2XRX - chains C and D of the 6 polymer chains in the assembly; structure by X-ray diffraction, 2.42 A resolution.

Chain C:
Name: Biphenyl dioxygenase subunit alpha
From: Burkholderia xenovorans
Notes: EC 1.14.12.18
UniProt: P37333 (BPHA_BURXL); residues 1-459 here = UniProt positions 1-459
Sequence (459 residues; row label = number of the first residue in the row):
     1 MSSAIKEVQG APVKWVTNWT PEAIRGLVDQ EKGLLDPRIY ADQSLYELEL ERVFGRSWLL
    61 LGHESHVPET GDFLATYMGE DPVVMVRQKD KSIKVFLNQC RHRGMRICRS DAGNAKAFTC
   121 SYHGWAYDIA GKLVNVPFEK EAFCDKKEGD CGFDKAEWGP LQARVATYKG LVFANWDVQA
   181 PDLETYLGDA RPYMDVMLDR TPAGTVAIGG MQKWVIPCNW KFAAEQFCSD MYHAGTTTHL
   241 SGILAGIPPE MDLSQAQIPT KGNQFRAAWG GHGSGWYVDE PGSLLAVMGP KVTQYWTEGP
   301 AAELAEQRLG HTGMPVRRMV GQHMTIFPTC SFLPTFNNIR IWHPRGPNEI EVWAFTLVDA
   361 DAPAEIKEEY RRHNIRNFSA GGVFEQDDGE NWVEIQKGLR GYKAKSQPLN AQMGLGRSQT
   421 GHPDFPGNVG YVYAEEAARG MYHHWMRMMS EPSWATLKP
Unresolved in the structure: 1-17, 143-152
Ion coordination: 2Fe-2S cluster Fe: Cys100, His102, Cys120, His123; Fe2+: His233, His239, Asp388
Small-molecule neighbours:
  - biphenyl (BNL): Gln226, Phe227, Asp230, Met231, His233, Ala234, Val287, Gly321, His323, Leu333, Phe336, Phe384
  - 2Fe-2S cluster (FES): Cys100, His102, Arg103, Gly104, Met105, Cys120, Tyr122, His123, Gly124, Trp125
Curated features (UniProtKB/Swiss-Prot):
  - binding site ([2Fe-2S] cluster): Cys100, His102, Cys120, His123
  - binding site (Fe cation): His233, His239
From the paper describing this entry:
  - binding site for biphenyl: Gln226, Phe227, Asp230, Met231, His233, Ala234, His239, Val287, Gly321, His323, Leu333, Phe336, Phe378, Phe384
  - specificity-determining residues: Phe336
  - mutagenesis - T335A, T335A/F336M: increased catalytic activity on 2,6-dichlorobiphenyl
  - mutagenesis - T335A, F336M: unchanged catalytic activity on 2,2'-dichlorobiphenyl

Chain D:
Name: Biphenyl dioxygenase subunit beta
From: Burkholderia xenovorans
Notes: EC 1.14.12.18
UniProt: P37334 (BPHE_BURXL); residues 1-188 here = UniProt positions 1-188
Sequence (188 residues; each row starts with the number of its first residue):
     1 MTNPSPHFFK TFEWPSKAAG LELQNEIEQF YYREAQLLDH RAYEAWFALL DKDIHYFMPL
    61 RTNRMIREGE LEYSGDQDLA HFDETHETMY GRIRKVTSDV GWAENPPSRT RHLVSNVIVK
   121 ETATPDTFEV NSAFILYRNR LERQVDIFAG ERRDVLRRAD NNLGFSIAKR TILLDASTLL
   181 SNNLSMFF
Unresolved in the structure: 1-7

How chain C and chain D interact:
Contacting residue pairs - 76 pairs, chain C then chain D:
  Ser110(C) - Asn63(D)
  Asp111(C) - Thr62(D)
  Asp111(C) - Asn63(D)  hydrogen bond (backbone-backbone)
  Ala112(C) - Arg64(D)  hydrogen bond (backbone-side chain)
  Gly113(C) - Glu68(D)
  Asn114(C) - Glu68(D)  hydrogen bond (backbone-side chain)
  Ile208(C) - Gln77(D)
  Gly209(C) - Asp78(D)
  Gly209(C) - Leu79(D)  hydrogen bond (backbone-backbone)
  Gly210(C) - Leu60(D)
  Gly210(C) - Leu79(D)
  Met211(C) - Leu60(D)
  Gln212(C) - Leu60(D)
  Gln212(C) - Leu79(D)
  Gln212(C) - Ala80(D)
  Lys213(C) - Thr178(D)
  Lys213(C) - Leu179(D)  hydrogen bond (backbone-backbone)
  Trp214(C) - Leu179(D)
  Trp214(C) - Ser181(D)
  Trp214(C) - Asn182(D)
  Val215(C) - Leu179(D)  hydrogen bond (backbone-backbone)
  Val215(C) - Ser181(D)
  Val215(C) - Asn182(D)  hydrogen bond (backbone-backbone)
  Thr237(C) - Trp102(D)  hydrogen bond (backbone-side chain)
  Thr238(C) - Trp102(D)
  Leu240(C) - Val100(D)  hydrophobic
  Ser241(C) - Lys95(D)  hydrogen bond
  Ser241(C) - Val100(D)  hydrogen bond (side chain-backbone)
  Ser241(C) - Gly101(D)
  Leu244(C) - Arg94(D)  hydrogen bond (backbone-side chain)
  Leu244(C) - Ser98(D)
  Ala245(C) - Gly91(D)
  Pro249(C) - Tyr90(D)  hydrophobic
  Met251(C) - Arg94(D)  hydrogen bond (backbone-side chain)
  Asp252(C) - Arg94(D)
  Leu253(C) - Val100(D)  hydrophobic
  Ala354(C) - Leu79(D)
  Phe355(C) - Leu79(D)  hydrophobic
  Thr356(C) - Leu79(D)
  Arg371(C) - Asp76(D)
  Arg371(C) - Gln77(D)
  Arg371(C) - Asp78(D)  hydrogen bond (side chain-backbone)
  Arg371(C) - Asp83(D)  salt bridge
  Ile375(C) - Leu79(D)  hydrophobic
  Ile375(C) - Ala80(D)
  Ile375(C) - His81(D)
  Ile375(C) - Asp83(D)
  Ile375(C) - Glu84(D)
  Ile375(C) - Arg92(D)
  Arg376(C) - Thr88(D)
  Arg376(C) - Arg92(D)
  Ser379(C) - His81(D)  hydrogen bond (side chain-backbone)
  Ala380(C) - Leu179(D)  hydrophobic
  Ala380(C) - Asn183(D)
  Ala380(C) - Leu184(D)  hydrogen bond (backbone-backbone)
  Gly381(C) - Arg92(D)  hydrogen bond (backbone-side chain)
  Gly381(C) - Leu184(D)
  Val383(C) - Arg92(D)
  Val383(C) - Lys95(D)
  Gln386(C) - Lys95(D)
  Gln386(C) - Ala103(D)
  Gln386(C) - Asn183(D)  hydrogen bond (backbone-side chain)
  Gln386(C) - Leu184(D)
  Gln386(C) - Ser185(D)
  Asp387(C) - Lys95(D)  salt bridge
  Asp387(C) - Trp102(D)
  Asp387(C) - Ala103(D)  hydrogen bond (side chain-backbone)
  Gly389(C) - Asn182(D)
  Glu390(C) - Trp102(D)
  Glu390(C) - Ala103(D)
  Glu390(C) - Arg140(D)  salt bridge
  Glu390(C) - Leu141(D)
  Glu390(C) - Asn182(D)
  Val393(C) - Asn182(D)
  Glu394(C) - Leu141(D)
  Lys397(C) - Glu142(D)
Also at the interface, not in a pair above, chain C (45 interface residues in all): Arg109, Ile216, Pro217, Glu351, Asn374
Also at the interface, not in a pair above, chain D (39 interface residues in all): Met65, Phe82, Gln144, Ser177, Leu180

Summary:
45 residues of chain C face 39 of chain D across their interface, with 18 hydrogen bonds and 3 salt bridges.
Polar pairs include Arg371(C)-Asp83(D), Asp387(C)-Lys95(D) and Glu390(C)-Arg140(D). From the paper: a binding
site for biphenyl at Gln226(C), Phe227(C) and Asp230(C) among others; T335A and T335A/F336M of chain C
increase catalytic activity on 2,6-dichlorobiphenyl.
Chain C is Biphenyl dioxygenase subunit alpha and chain D is Biphenyl dioxygenase subunit beta, both from
Burkholderia xenovorans; the structure, Crystal structure of biphenyl dioxygenase in complex with biphenyl
from burkholderia xenovorans LB400, was determined by X-ray diffraction together with 2XR8, 2XSH and 2XSO from
the same study.
